PDB entry 1KGC | X-ray diffraction, 1.50 A resolution | chains D and E

== Chain D ==
Protein: T-cell receptor alpha chain
Source organism: Homo sapiens
Reference sequence: P01848 (TCA_HUMAN); the construct lacks a stretch of the UniProt sequence and is renumbered around it, so the offset changes along the chain: 2-5 = UniProt 1-4; 7-30 = UniProt 5-28; 31-52 = UniProt 30-51; 54-58 = UniProt 52-56; 2 more segments
Chain sequence (206 residues; numbered 1 to 210 plus 1 insertion-coded residue; 5 numbers in that range are skipped by the numbering (no residue carries them; nothing is unmodelled there); the number before each row is that of its first residue):
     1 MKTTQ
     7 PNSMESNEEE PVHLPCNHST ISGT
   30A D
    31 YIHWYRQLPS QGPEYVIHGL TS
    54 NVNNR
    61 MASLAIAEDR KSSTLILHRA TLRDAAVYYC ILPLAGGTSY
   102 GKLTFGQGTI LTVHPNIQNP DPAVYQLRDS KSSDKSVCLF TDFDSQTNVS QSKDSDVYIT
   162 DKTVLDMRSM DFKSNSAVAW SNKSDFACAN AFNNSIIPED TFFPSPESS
Disordered / not traced: 1, 207-210
Disulfides: Cys22-Cys90, Cys139-Cys189
Differences from the reference sequence: initiating methionine (1)

== Chain E ==
Protein: T-cell receptor beta chain
Source organism: Homo sapiens
Reference sequence: P01850 (TCB_HUMAN); the author numbering skips numbers that UniProt does not, so the offset changes along the chain: 3-100 = UniProt 1-98; 105-247 = UniProt 99-241
Chain sequence (242 residues; each row starts with the number of its first residue; note: 4 numbers in that range are skipped by the numbering (no residue carries them; nothing is unmodelled there)):
     2 MGVSQSPRYK VAKRGQDVAL RCDPISGHVS LFWYQQALGQ GPEFLTYFQN EAQLDKSGLP
    62 SDRFFAERPE GSVSTLKIQR TQQEDSAVYL CASSLGQAY
   105 EQYFGPGTRL TVTEDLKNVF PPEVAVFEPS EAEISHTQKA TLVCLATGFY PDHVELSWWV
   165 NGKEVHSGVS TDPQPLKEQP ALNDSRYCLS SRLRVSATFW QNPRNHFRCQ VQFYGLSEND
   225 EWTQDRAKPV TQIVSAEAWG RAD
Disordered / not traced: 2
Disulfides: Cys23-Cys92, Cys148-Cys213
Differences from the reference sequence: initiating methionine (2)

== How chain D and chain E interact ==
Pairs across the interface - 88 pairs, chain D then chain E:
  Tyr35(D) - Glu105(E)
  Tyr35(D) - Gln106(E)  hydrogen bond (side chain-backbone)
  Gln37(D) - Gln37(E)  hydrogen bond
  Ser40(D) - Gln178(E)
  Gly42(D) - Gly109(E)
  Pro43(D) - Leu91(E)
  Pro43(D) - Phe108(E)
  Tyr45(D) - Glu105(E)
  Tyr89(D) - Gln37(E)  hydrogen bond
  Tyr89(D) - Gly42(E)
  Tyr89(D) - Pro43(E)
  Ser99(D) - Gln98(E)  hydrogen bond
  Tyr100(D) - Phe33(E)  hydrophobic
  Tyr100(D) - Phe45(E)
  Tyr100(D) - Tyr48(E)  hydrophobic
  Tyr100(D) - Asp56(E)  hydrogen bond
  Tyr100(D) - Gln98(E)
  Gly102(D) - Phe33(E)
  Gly102(D) - Gln98(E)
  Gly102(D) - Gln106(E)
  Lys103(D) - Phe45(E)
  Lys103(D) - Asp56(E)  salt bridge
  Lys103(D) - Ser58(E)
  Leu104(D) - Gln106(E)
  Phe106(D) - Tyr35(E)
  Phe106(D) - Pro43(E)
  Phe106(D) - Phe108(E)  hydrophobic
  Gly107(D) - Gly42(E)
  Gln108(D) - Gly40(E)  hydrogen bond (side chain-backbone)
  Gln108(D) - Gln41(E)
  Asp122(D) - His140(E)  salt bridge
  Asp122(D) - Thr141(E)
  Tyr126(D) - Ser134(E)
  Tyr126(D) - Ala136(E)
  Tyr126(D) - Glu137(E)
  Tyr126(D) - His140(E)
  Tyr126(D) - Thr141(E)
  Gln127(D) - Ser134(E)
  Leu128(D) - Phe131(E)
  Leu128(D) - Glu132(E)
  Leu128(D) - Thr145(E)
  Leu128(D) - Val147(E)  hydrophobic
  Arg129(D) - Phe131(E)
  Arg129(D) - Glu132(E)  hydrogen bond (backbone-backbone)
  Arg129(D) - Arg245(E)
  Ser131(D) - Ala129(E)
  Ser131(D) - Val130(E)
  Ser131(D) - Phe131(E)
  Ser134(D) - Phe131(E)
  Lys136(D) - Phe131(E)
  Lys136(D) - Leu149(E)
  Lys136(D) - Thr151(E)
  Val138(D) - Phe131(E)  hydrophobic
  Leu140(D) - Thr145(E)
  Thr142(D) - Arg198(E)
  Asp143(D) - Thr141(E)
  Asp143(D) - Arg198(E)  salt bridge
  Tyr159(D) - Leu180(E)  hydrophobic
  Tyr159(D) - Glu182(E)  hydrogen bond (side chain-backbone)
  Tyr159(D) - Gln183(E)
  Thr161(D) - Asp176(E)
  Thr161(D) - Ser194(E)
  Thr164(D) - Ser174(E)  hydrogen bond
  Thr164(D) - Arg196(E)
  Val165(D) - Ser174(E)  hydrogen bond (backbone-side chain)
  Leu166(D) - Gly172(E)
  Leu166(D) - Val173(E)
  Leu166(D) - Ser174(E)
  Leu166(D) - Arg198(E)
  Asp167(D) - Ser171(E)
  Asp167(D) - Gly172(E)  hydrogen bond (backbone-backbone)
  Met168(D) - Lys143(E)
  Met168(D) - Ser171(E)
  Met168(D) - Arg198(E)
  Met168(D) - Val199(E)
  Arg169(D) - Ser171(E)  hydrogen bond (backbone-side chain)
  Ser170(D) - Ser171(E)
  Met171(D) - Lys143(E)
  Phe173(D) - Lys143(E)
  Phe173(D) - Arg198(E)
  Ser175(D) - Arg198(E)  hydrogen bond
  Ser177(D) - Arg196(E)
  Val179(D) - Arg196(E)
  Trp181(D) - Leu149(E)  hydrophobic
  Trp181(D) - Cys192(E)  hydrophobic
  Trp181(D) - Ser194(E)
  Phe203(D) - His140(E)
  Pro205(D) - Ala136(E)  hydrophobic
Also at the interface, not in a pair above, chain D (47 interface residues in all): Leu94, Asp130, Ser133
Also at the interface, not in a pair above, chain E (52 interface residues in all): Val128, Pro133, Leu146, Pro177, Lys181, Ser200

== In short ==
The interface between chain D and chain E involves 47 residues on one side and 52 on the other; the contacts
include 13 hydrogen bonds and 3 salt bridges. Polar pairs include Lys103(D)-Asp56(E), Asp122(D)-His140(E) and
Asp143(D)-Arg198(E).
Chain D is T-cell receptor alpha chain and chain E is T-cell receptor beta chain, both from Homo sapiens; the
structure, Immune Receptor, was determined by X-ray diffraction.
